Entry 4OE1 (X-ray diffraction, 2.80 A resolution); this record covers chains B and D of the 4 polymer chains in the assembly.

Chain B:
Molecule: Chloroplast pentatricopeptide repeat protein 10
Organism: Zea mays
UniProtKB: B8Y6I0 (B8Y6I0_MAIZE); numbering as in UniProt (aligned over 69-786)
Sequence (718 residues; numbered 69 to 786; the number before each row is that of its first residue):
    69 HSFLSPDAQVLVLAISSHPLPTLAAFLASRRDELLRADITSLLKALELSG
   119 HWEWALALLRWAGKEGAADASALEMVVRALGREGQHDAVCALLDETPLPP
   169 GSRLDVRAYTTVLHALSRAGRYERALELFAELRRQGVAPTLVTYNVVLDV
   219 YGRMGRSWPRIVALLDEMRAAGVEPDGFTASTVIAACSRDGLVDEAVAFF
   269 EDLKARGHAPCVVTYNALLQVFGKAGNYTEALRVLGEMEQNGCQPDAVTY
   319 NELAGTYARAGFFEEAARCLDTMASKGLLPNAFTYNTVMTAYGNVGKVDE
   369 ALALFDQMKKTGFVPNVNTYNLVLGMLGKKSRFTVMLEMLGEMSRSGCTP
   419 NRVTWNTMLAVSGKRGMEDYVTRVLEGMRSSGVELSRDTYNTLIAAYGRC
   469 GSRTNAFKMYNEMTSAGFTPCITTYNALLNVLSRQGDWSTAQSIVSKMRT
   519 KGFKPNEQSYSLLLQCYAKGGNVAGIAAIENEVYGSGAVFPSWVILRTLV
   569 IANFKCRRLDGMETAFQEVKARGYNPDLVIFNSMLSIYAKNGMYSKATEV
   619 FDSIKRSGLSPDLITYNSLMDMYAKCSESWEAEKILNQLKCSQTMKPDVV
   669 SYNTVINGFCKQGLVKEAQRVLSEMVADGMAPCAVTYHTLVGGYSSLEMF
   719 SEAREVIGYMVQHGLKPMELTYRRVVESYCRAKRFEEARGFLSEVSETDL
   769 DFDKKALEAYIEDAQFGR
Disordered / not traced: 69-71, 294-297, 311-312, 342-349, 553-556, 761-772, 785-786
Sequence notes: engineered mutation Ser256 (Cys in B8Y6I0), Ser430 (Cys in B8Y6I0), Ser449 (Cys in B8Y6I0)
From the paper describing this entry:
  - mutagenesis - C256S, C279S, C430S, C449S: unchanged binding to psaJ RNA (chain D)
  - specificity-determining residues: Phe246, Ser249

Chain D:
Molecule: psaJ RNA
Sequence (18 nucleotides; row label = number of the first residue in the row):
     1 GUAUUCUUUAAUUAUUUC

Chain B / chain D interface:
Contacting residue pairs (31; chain B residue first):
  Arg150(B) with U13(D), base contact
  Glu151(B) with U13(D), hydrogen bond to the base
  Gly152(B) with U13(D), base contact
  Arg175(B) with G1(D), hydrogen bond to the phosphate
  Thr178(B) with G1(D), hydrogen bond to the base
  Thr179(B) with G1(D), sugar contact
  His182(B) with G1(D), sugar contact; U2(D), sugar contact; A3(D), salt bridge to the phosphate
  Thr208(B) with G1(D), base contact
  Val210(B) with G1(D), base contact; U2(D), base contact
  Asn213(B) with U2(D), hydrogen bond to the base
  Val214(B) with U2(D), sugar contact
  Asp217(B) with A3(D), sugar contact
  Arg221(B) with A3(D), phosphate contact; U4(D), salt bridge to the phosphate
  Gly245(B) with A3(D), base contact
  Phe246(B) with U2(D), stacking on the base; A3(D), stacking on the base
  Ser249(B) with A3(D), hydrogen bond to the base
  Thr250(B) with A3(D), hydrogen bond to the sugar
  Ala253(B) with U4(D), sugar contact
  Arg257(B) with U4(D), salt bridge to the phosphate
  Val281(B) with A3(D), base contact; U4(D), base contact
  Asn284(B) with U4(D), hydrogen bond to the sugar
  Ala285(B) with U4(D), hydrogen bond to the sugar
  Gln288(B) with U5(D), sugar contact
  Val316(B) with U5(D), base contact
  Asn319(B) with U5(D), base contact
Other interface residues (no listed pair), chain B (27 interface residues in all): Gln153, Val174

Summary:
27 residues of chain B face 6 of chain D across their interface; the contacts include 8 hydrogen bonds, 3 salt
bridges and 2 aromatic stacking contacts. Polar pairs include Glu151(B)-U13(D), Thr178(B)-G1(D) and
Asn213(B)-U2(D). From the paper: C256S, C279S and C430S of chain B, among others, leave binding to psaJ RNA
(chain D) unchanged; specificity determinants Phe246(B) and Ser249(B).
Here chain B is Chloroplast pentatricopeptide repeat protein 10 (Zea mays) and chain D is psaJ RNA. Entry 4OE1
(Crystal structure of the pentatricopeptide repeat protein PPR10 (C256S/C430S/C449S) in complex with an 18-nt
PSAJ rna ...) was determined by X-ray diffraction.
